Entry 9LJ2 (electron microscopy, 2.98 A resolution); this record covers chains C and J of the 12 polymer chains in the assembly.

# Chain C
Name: Histone H2A
From: Xenopus laevis
UniProtKB: Q6AZJ8 (Q6AZJ8_XENLA); residues 12-118 here correspond to UniProt positions 13-119 (UniProt number = residue number + 1)
Amino-acid sequence (107 residues; numbered 12 to 118; the number before each row is that of its first residue):
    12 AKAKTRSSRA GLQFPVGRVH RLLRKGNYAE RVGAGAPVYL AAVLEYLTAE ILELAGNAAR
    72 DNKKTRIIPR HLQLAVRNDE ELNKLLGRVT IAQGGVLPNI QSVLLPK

# Chain J
Molecule: 147-nt DNA strand
From: Escherichia coli K-12
Sequence (147 nucleotides; each row starts with the number of its first residue):
     1 TCAGGATGTA TATATCTGAC ACGTGCCTGG AGACTAGGGA GTAATCCCCT TGGCGGTTAA
    61 AACGCGGGGG ACAGCGCGTA CGTGCGTTTA AGCGCCAAGG GGATTACTCC CTAGTCTCCA
   121 GGCACGTGTC AGATATATAC ATCCGAT

# How chain C and chain J interact
Pairs across the interface - 13 pairs, chain C then chain J:
  Ala12(C) - DG32(J)  phosphate contact
  Ala14(C) - DG30(J)  phosphate contact
  Ala14(C) - DA31(J)  phosphate contact
  Lys15(C) - DA31(J)  hydrogen bond to the phosphate
  Thr16(C) - DG30(J)  hydrogen bond to the phosphate
  Arg17(C) - DG30(J)  salt bridge to the phosphate
  Arg20(C) - DA31(J)  salt bridge to the phosphate
  Gly28(C) - DG29(J)  sugar contact
  Gly28(C) - DG30(J)  phosphate contact
  Arg29(C) - DG29(J)  phosphate contact
  Arg32(C) - DG29(J)  salt bridge to the phosphate
  Arg42(C) - DG38(J)  hydrogen bond to the phosphate
  Arg77(C) - DA19(J)  sugar contact
Other interface residues (no listed pair), chain C (12 interface residues in all): Lys13
Other interface residues (no listed pair), chain J (8 interface residues in all): DT28, DG39

# Summary
12 residues of chain C and 8 residues of chain J are in contact, with 3 hydrogen bonds and 3 salt bridges.
Among the polar pairs are Lys15(C)-DA31(J), Thr16(C)-DG30(J) and Arg42(C)-DG38(J).
Chain C is Histone H2A (Xenopus laevis) and chain J is a 147-nt DNA strand (Escherichia coli K-12); the
structure, Structure of isw1-nucleosome double-bound complex in ADP-ADP+ state, was determined by electron
microscopy, deposited together with 9JNT, 9JNU, 9JNV, 9JO2, 9JO5 and 9LIU.
